8EF5 - chains R and M of the 7 polymer chains in the assembly; structure by electron microscopy, 3.30 A resolution.

== Chain R (and M) ==
Molecule: Mu-type opioid receptor
From: Homo sapiens
Notes: chain M of this document is another copy of the same molecule, construct and numbering; everything in this record applies to it too
Reference sequence: P35372 (OPRM_HUMAN); residue numbers follow UniProt; this construct covers 2-368
Chain sequence (367 residues; each row starts with the number of its first residue):
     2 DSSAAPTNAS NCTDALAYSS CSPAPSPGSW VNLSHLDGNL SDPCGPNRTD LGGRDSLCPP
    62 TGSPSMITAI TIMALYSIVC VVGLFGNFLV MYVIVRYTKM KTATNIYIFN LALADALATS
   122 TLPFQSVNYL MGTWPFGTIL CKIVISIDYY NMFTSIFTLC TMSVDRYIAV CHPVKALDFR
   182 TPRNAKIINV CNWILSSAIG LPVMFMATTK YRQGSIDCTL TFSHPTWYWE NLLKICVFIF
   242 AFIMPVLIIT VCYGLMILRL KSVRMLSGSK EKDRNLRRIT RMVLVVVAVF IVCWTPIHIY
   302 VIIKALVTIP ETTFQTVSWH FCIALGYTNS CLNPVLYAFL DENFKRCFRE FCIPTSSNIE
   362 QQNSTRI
Disordered / not traced: 2-65, 353-368 (chain M: 2-65, 354-368)
Disulfides: C142-C219
Small-molecule neighbours: 7V7 (N-phenyl-N-[1-(2-phenylethyl)piperidin-4-yl]propanamide): Q126, N129, W135, V145, I146, D149, Y150, M153, C219, V238, W295, I298, H299, V302, I324, G327, Y328
Curated features (UniProtKB/Swiss-Prot):
  - motif: N334 to Y338 (NPxxY)
  - modified residue: Y168 (Phosphotyrosine), S365 (Phosphoserine)
  - lipidation: C353 (S-palmitoyl cysteine)
  - glycosylation (N-linked (GlcNAc...) asparagine): N9, N12, N33, N40, N48
From the paper describing this entry:
  - binding site for 7V7: Q126, D149, W295, I298, V302, G327, Y328
  - contacts within the chain: Q126-D149, D149-Y328 (hydrogen bond)
  - mutagenesis - Q126A, Q126K, W135A, I146A, D149A, Y328A: decreased signaling in response to 7V7
  - conformationally variable residues (side-chain flip): I157, W295
  - mutagenesis - N152A: increased signaling
  - mutagenesis - D149A, Y150A: decreased signaling in response to ohmefentanyl
  - mutagenesis - W295A, I298A, W320A: abolished signaling in response to 7V7
  - specificity-determining residues: N129, W320 (proposed by the authors, not directly observed)
  - mutagenesis - I298A, W320A, I324A: decreased signaling in response to sufentanil
  - mutagenesis - I298A, W320A, I324A: decreased signaling in response to remifentanil

== Interface between chain R and chain M ==
Pairs across the interface - 12 pairs, chain R then chain M:
  V165(R) - Y229(M)  hydrophobic
  I169(R) - W228(M)  hydrophobic
  K176(R) - W228(M)
  D179(R) - H225(M)  salt bridge
  F180(R) - W228(M)  hydrophobic
  F180(R) - Y229(M)  hydrophobic
  N185(R) - P226(M)
  C192(R) - W230(M)  hydrophobic
  H225(R) - R184(M)
  P226(R) - N185(M)
  W228(R) - K176(M)
  F241(R) - F241(M)  hydrophobic
Other interface residues (no listed pair), chain R (17 interface residues in all): I188, I189, Y229, W230, I240, M245
Other interface residues (no listed pair), chain M (16 interface residues in all): V165, I169, D179, F180, C192, I240, M245

== Summary ==
The interface between chain R and chain M involves 17 residues on one side and 16 on the other, with 1 salt
bridge. Its one salt-bridged contact is D179(R)-H225(M). From the paper: a binding site for 7V7 at Q126(R),
D149(R) and W295(R) among others; Q126A, Q126K and W135A of chain R, among others, reduce signaling in
response to 7V7; 12 substitutions were tested in all.
Chain R and chain M are both Mu-type opioid receptor (Homo sapiens); the structure, Fentanyl-bound mu-opioid
receptor-Gi complex, was determined by electron microscopy, deposited together with 8EF6, 8EFB, 8EFL, 8EFO and
8EFQ.
